PDB entry 5MXF | X-ray diffraction, 1.90 A resolution | chain A

Chain A:
Name: Photorhabdus asymbiotica lectin PHL
Source organism: Photorhabdus asymbiotica subsp. asymbiotica (strain ATCC 43949 / 3105-77)
UniProt: C7BLE4 (C7BLE4_PHOAA); residue numbers follow UniProt; this construct covers 1-369
Amino-acid sequence (369 residues; row label = number of the first residue in the row):
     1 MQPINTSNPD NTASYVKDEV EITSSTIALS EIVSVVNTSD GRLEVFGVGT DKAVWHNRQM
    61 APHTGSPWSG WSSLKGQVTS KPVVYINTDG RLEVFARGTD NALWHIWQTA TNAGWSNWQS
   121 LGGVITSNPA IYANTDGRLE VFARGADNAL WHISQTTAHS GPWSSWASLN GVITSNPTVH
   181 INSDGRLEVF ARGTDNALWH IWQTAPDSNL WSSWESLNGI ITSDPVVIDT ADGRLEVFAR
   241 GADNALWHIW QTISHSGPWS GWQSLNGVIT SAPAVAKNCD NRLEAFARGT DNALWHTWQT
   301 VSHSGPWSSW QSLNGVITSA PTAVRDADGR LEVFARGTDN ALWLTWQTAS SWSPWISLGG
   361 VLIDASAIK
Unresolved in the structure: 2-24
Disulfides: Cys279 forms a disulfide with the same residue of a neighbouring copy of this chain
Metal / ion sites: Na+ site 1: Asn37, Thr38; Na+ site 2: Thr38, Asp40; Na+ site 3: Thr178, Val179
Ligand contacts:
  - methyl alpha-L-fucopyranoside (MFU), molecule 1: Gly171, Val172, Ile173, Gly193, Thr194, Asp195, Trp199, Trp214
  - methyl alpha-L-fucopyranoside (MFU), molecule 2: Gly315, Val316, Ile317, Gly337, Thr338, Trp343, Trp355
From the paper describing this entry:
  - binding site for methyl alpha-L-fucopyranoside: Val172, Thr194, Trp199, Trp214, Val316, Thr338, Trp343, Trp355
  - self-association interface (contacts with another copy of this molecule); pairs are residue here / residue on that copy: Cys279-Cys279 (disulfide)

Summary:
Chain A binds methyl alpha-L-fucopyranoside. The Na+ site 1 is built by Asn37 and Thr38. The Na+ site 2 is
built by Thr38 and Asp40. The paper reports a binding site for methyl alpha-L-fucopyranoside at Val172, Thr194
and Trp199 among others; a self-association interface involving Cys279.
Chain A is Photorhabdus asymbiotica lectin PHL (Photorhabdus asymbiotica subsp. asymbiotica (strain ATCC 43949
/ 3105-77)); the structure, Photorhabdus asymbiotica lectin (PHL) in complex with alpha-methyl fucoside, was
determined by X-ray diffraction together with 5MXE and 5MXH from the same study.
